PDB entry 6NTD | X-ray diffraction, 3.15 A resolution | chains A and B

Chain A:
Molecule: GTPase HRas
From: Homo sapiens
UniProt: P01112 (RASH_HUMAN); residues 1-166 here = UniProt positions 1-166
Amino-acid sequence (171 residues; row label = number of the first residue in the row; numbers below 1 keep their minus sign (Gly-4 is residue -4)):
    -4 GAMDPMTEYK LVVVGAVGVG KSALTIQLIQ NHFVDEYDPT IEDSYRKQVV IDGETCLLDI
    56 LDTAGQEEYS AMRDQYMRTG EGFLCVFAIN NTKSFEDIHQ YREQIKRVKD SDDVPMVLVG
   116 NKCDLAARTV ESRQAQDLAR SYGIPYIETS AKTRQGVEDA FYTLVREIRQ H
Disordered / not traced: -4 to -1
Differences from the reference sequence: expression tag (-4 to 0); engineered mutation Val12 (Gly in P01112)
Bound ions: Mg2+: Ser17, Thr35 (together with GMP-PNP)
Ligand contacts: GMP-PNP (GNP; phosphoaminophosphonic acid-guanylate ester): Ala11, Val12, Gly13, Val14, Gly15, Lys16, Ser17, Ala18, Phe28, Val29, Asp30, Glu31, Tyr32, Asp33, Pro34, Thr35, Asp57, Thr58, Asn116, Lys117, Asp119, Leu120, Ser145, Ala146, Lys147

Chain B:
Molecule: RAF proto-oncogene serine/threonine-protein kinase
From: Homo sapiens
Notes: EC 2.7.11.1
UniProt: P04049 (RAF1_HUMAN), isoform P04049-2; residue numbers follow UniProt; this construct covers 55-131
Amino-acid sequence (81 residues; each row starts with the number of its first residue):
    51 GAMDSNTIRV LLPNHERTVV KVRNGMSLHD SLMKALKRHG LQPESSAVFR LLHEHKGKKA
   111 RLDWNTDAAS LIGEELQVDF L
Disordered / not traced: 51-54, 100-110, 130-131
Differences from the reference sequence: expression tag (51-54); engineered mutation Leu61 (Phe in P04049), His65 (Lys in P04049), Glu66 (Gln in P04049), Lys71 (Asn in P04049), Ser81 (Cys in P04049), Arg88 (Val in P04049), His89 (Arg in P04049), Ser95 (Cys in P04049), Ser96 (Cys in P04049)

Chain A / chain B interface:
Contacting residue pairs (21):
  Ile21(A) with Arg88(B)
  Gln25(A) with Arg88(B); His89(B), hydrogen bond (side chain-backbone)
  Asp33(A) with Arg88(B), salt bridge
  Ile36(A) with Val69(B)
  Glu37(A) with Thr68(B); Val69(B), hydrogen bond (backbone-backbone)
  Asp38(A) with Arg67(B); Thr68(B), hydrogen bond; Arg88(B), salt bridge; His89(B), salt bridge
  Ser39(A) with Glu66(B); Arg67(B), hydrogen bond (backbone-backbone); His89(B)
  Tyr40(A) with Glu66(B); Arg88(B); His89(B)
  Arg41(A) with Asn64(B); His65(B), hydrogen bond; Glu66(B), hydrogen bond (backbone-side chain)
  Leu56(A) with Arg67(B)
Interface residues without a listed pair, chain B (10 interface residues in all): Lys84, Gly90
The authors on this interface:
  - pairs named by the authors: Ile21(A)-Arg88(B), Asp38(A)-Thr68(B)
  - interface residues, chain A: Glu37(A), Asp38(A), Tyr40(A)
  - hot spots on chain B (mutagenesis) - E66A, R88A, H89A: abolished binding to GTPase HRas (chain A)

Summary:
The chain A/chain B interface involves 10 residues from each chain, with 6 hydrogen bonds and 3 salt bridges.
Polar contacts include Asp33(A)-Arg88(B), Asp38(A)-Arg88(B) and Asp38(A)-His89(B). The paper describes
contacts between Ile21(A) and Arg88(B) and Asp38(A) and Thr68(B). The paper reports that E66A, R88A and H89A
of chain B abolish binding to GTPase HRas (chain A); interface residues Glu37(A), Asp38(A) and Tyr40(A).
Here chain A is GTPase HRas and chain B is RAF proto-oncogene serine/threonine-protein kinase, both from Homo
sapiens. Entry 6NTD (Crystal Structure of G12V HRas-GppNHp bound in complex with the engineered RBD variant 12
of CRAF ...) was determined by X-ray diffraction together with 6NTC from the same study.
